Entry 4ZIF (X-ray diffraction, 2.40 A resolution); this record covers chains A and B.

Chain A:
Protein: Apoptosis regulator BAX
From: Homo sapiens
UniProt: Q07812 (BAX_HUMAN); numbering as in UniProt (aligned over 1-166)
Amino-acid sequence (168 residues; row label = number of the first residue in the row):
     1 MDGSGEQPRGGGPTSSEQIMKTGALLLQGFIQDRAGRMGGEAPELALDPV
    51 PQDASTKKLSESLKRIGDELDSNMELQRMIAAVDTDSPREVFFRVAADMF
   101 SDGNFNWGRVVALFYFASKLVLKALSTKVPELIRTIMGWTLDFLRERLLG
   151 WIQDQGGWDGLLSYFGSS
Disordered / not traced: 1-10, 38-47, 167-168
Differences from the reference sequence: engineered mutation S62 (Cys in Q07812), S126 (Cys in Q07812); expression tag (167-168)
Curated features (UniProtKB/Swiss-Prot):
  - motif: L59 to N73 (BH3), D98 to S118 (BH1), G150 to F165 (BH2)
  - modified residue: M1 (N-acetylmethionine)
  - cross-link: K128 (Glycyl lysine isopeptide (Lys-Gly) (interchain with G-Cter in ubiquitin))
  - natural variant: G11 (G11E: In a plasmacytoma cell line), G67 (G67R: In a T-cell acute lymphoblastic leukemia cell line), G108 (G108V: In a Burkitt lymphoma)
  - mutagenesis: K21 (K21E: Reduces interaction with BCL2L11, homooligomerization and triggering of apoptosis), M74 (M74D/E: Strongly reduced interaction with MCL1, BCL2, BCL2L1 and BCL2L2. No effect on cytochrome c release and subsequent apoptosis triggered by etoposide), K128 (K128R: Partial loss of polyubiquitination)
From the paper describing this entry:
  - conformationally variable residues (side-chain flip): F30

Chain B:
Protein: Bcl-2-like protein 11
Notes: fragment: BH3 motif
UniProt: O43521 (B2L11_HUMAN), isoform O43521-12; numbering as in UniProt (aligned over 141-160)
Amino-acid sequence (20 residues; row label = number of the first residue in the row):
   141 DMRPEIWIAQELRRIGDEFN
Disordered / not traced: 141-143, 160
Curated features (UniProtKB/Swiss-Prot):
  - motif: I148 to N160 (BH3)
  - mutagenesis: G156 (G156A: Retains the ability to induce apoptosis. Abolishes interaction with BAX; in isoform Bim-alpha3 and isoform BimS. No effect on interaction with BCL2; G156E: Abolishes induction of apoptosis ...), N160 (N160A: Retains the ability to induce apoptosis. Abolishes interaction with BCL2; in isoform Bim-alpha3 and isoform BimS. No effect on interaction with BAX)
From the paper describing this entry:
  - conformationally variable residues (order/disorder transition): F159

How chain A and chain B interact:
Contacting residue pairs (29; chain A residue first):
  L70(A) - I155(B)  hydrophobic
  N73(A) - E151(B)  hydrogen bond
  N73(A) - I155(B)
  L76(A) - W147(B)  hydrophobic
  L76(A) - E151(B)
  M79(A) - W147(B)  hydrophobic
  M79(A) - I148(B)
  I80(A) - I148(B)  hydrophobic
  V83(A) - I148(B)  hydrophobic
  D84(A) - E145(B)
  V95(A) - E145(B)
  V95(A) - A149(B)
  D98(A) - A149(B)
  D98(A) - R153(B)  hydrogen bond (backbone-side chain)
  M99(A) - A149(B)
  M99(A) - L152(B)  hydrophobic
  M99(A) - R153(B)  hydrogen bond (backbone-side chain)
  S101(A) - R153(B)  hydrogen bond
  D102(A) - R153(B)  salt bridge
  N106(A) - G156(B)
  N106(A) - D157(B)  hydrogen bond
  G108(A) - G156(B)
  G108(A) - F159(B)
  R109(A) - R153(B)
  R109(A) - G156(B)
  R109(A) - D157(B)  salt bridge
  A112(A) - L152(B)
  F116(A) - I148(B)  hydrophobic
  F116(A) - L152(B)  hydrophobic
Interface residues without a listed pair, chain A (20 interface residues in all): E75, V91, F100
Interface residues without a listed pair, chain B (14 interface residues in all): P144, Q150, R154
The authors on this interface:
  - hot spots on chain B (mutagenesis) - E145A, E145D, E145K (40-fold), R153A: decreased binding to BaxDeltaC21
  - hot spots on chain B (mutagenesis) - P144A/E145A (3-fold): decreased binding to BaxDeltaC

Summary:
Chain A and chain B form an interface of 20 and 14 residues respectively, with 5 hydrogen bonds and 2 salt
bridges. Polar pairs include D102(A)-R153(B), R109(A)-D157(B) and N73(A)-E151(B). The paper reports that
E145A, E145D and E145K of chain B, among others, reduce binding to BaxDeltaC21; conformational variability at
F30(A) and F159(B); 5 substitutions were tested in all.
Here chain A is Apoptosis regulator BAX (Homo sapiens) and chain B is Bcl-2-like protein 11. Entry 4ZIF
(Crystal Structure of core/latch dimer of Bax in complex with BimBH3mini) was determined by X-ray diffraction
(same publication as 4ZIE, 4ZIG, 4ZIH and 4ZII).
